7LXU - chains B and C of the 28 polymer chains in the assembly; structure by electron microscopy, 3.10 A resolution.

Chain B:
Protein: 20S proteasome alpha-2 subunit
Source organism: Plasmodium falciparum (isolate 3D7)
Notes: EC 3.4.25.1
UniProtKB: C6KST3 (C6KST3_PLAF7); residue numbers follow UniProt; this construct covers 1-235
Amino-acid sequence (235 residues; each row starts with the number of its first residue):
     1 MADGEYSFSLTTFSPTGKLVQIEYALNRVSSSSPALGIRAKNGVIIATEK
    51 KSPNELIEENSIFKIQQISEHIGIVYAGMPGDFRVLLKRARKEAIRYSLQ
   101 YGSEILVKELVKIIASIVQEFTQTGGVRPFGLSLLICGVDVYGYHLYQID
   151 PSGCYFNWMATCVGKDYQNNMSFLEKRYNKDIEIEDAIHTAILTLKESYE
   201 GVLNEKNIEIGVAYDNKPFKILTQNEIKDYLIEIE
Not modelled in the structure: 1-4, 234-235

Chain C:
Protein: 20S proteasome alpha-3 subunit
Source organism: Plasmodium falciparum (isolate 3D7)
Notes: EC 3.4.25.1
UniProtKB: Q8IDG3 (Q8IDG3_PLAF7); residue numbers follow UniProt; this construct covers 1-246
Amino-acid sequence (246 residues; numbered 1 to 246; the number before each row is that of its first residue):
     1 MARRYDSRTTTFSPEGRLYQVEYALEAINNASITIGLITKDGVILGADKV
    51 FISKLIDKANNYEKIYKIDKHIFCGVAGLNADANILINQSRLYAQRYLYN
   101 YNEVQPVSQLVVQICDIKQSYTQYGGLRPYGVSFLIGGYDTKDGYQLYHT
   151 DPSGNYSGWFATAIGTNNLTASSVLKQEWKNDMTLEEGLLLALKTLAKST
   201 DTEIPKSEKIELAYLTNKDGEVYQKYLTEKEIEELIKLYTQKYIKE
Not modelled in the structure: 243-246

How chain B and chain C interact:
Residue-residue contacts (56):
  Glu5(B) with Met1(C); Asp6(C)
  Ser7(B) with Gly125(C)
  Phe8(B) with Ala2(C), hydrophobic; Tyr5(C); Asp6(C); Gly126(C)
  Ser9(B) with Gly126(C), hydrogen bond (backbone-backbone); Leu127(C); Arg128(C), hydrogen bond (side chain-backbone)
  Thr11(B) with Arg128(C)
  Thr12(B) with Ser7(C); Thr9(C)
  Phe13(B) with Gln20(C), hydrogen bond (backbone-side chain); Tyr23(C); Arg128(C); Pro129(C); Gly131(C)
  Ser14(B) with Tyr23(C)
  Pro15(B) with Tyr23(C)
  Thr16(B) with Glu26(C)
  Gly17(B) with Tyr23(C); Glu26(C), hydrogen bond (backbone-side chain); Ala27(C)
  Leu19(B) with Leu79(C), hydrophobic; Arg128(C)
  Arg39(B) with Asp57(C), salt bridge
  Gln119(B) with Ala81(C); Asp82(C); Ile85(C); Arg128(C)
  Thr122(B) with Arg128(C)
  Gln123(B) with Leu127(C); Arg128(C), hydrogen bond (side chain-backbone); Tyr130(C)
  Thr124(B) with Leu127(C)
  Gly125(B) with Leu127(C)
  Ser152(B) with Ala81(C)
  Cys154(B) with Ala81(C)
  Tyr155(B) with Asn84(C)
  Phe156(B) with Ile52(C), hydrophobic
  Asn157(B) with Ile56(C); Asp57(C), hydrogen bond (backbone-backbone); Asn61(C)
  Trp158(B) with Ile52(C), hydrophobic; Ser53(C); Leu55(C); Ile56(C), hydrophobic
  Met159(B) with Leu55(C), hydrogen bond (backbone-backbone); Asp57(C)
  Ala160(B) with Leu55(C)
  Met171(B) with Leu55(C), hydrophobic
  Glu175(B) with Ser53(C), hydrogen bond; Lys54(C); Leu55(C)
  Tyr178(B) with Leu55(C), hydrophobic
Interface residues without a listed pair, chain B (34 interface residues in all): Tyr6, Lys112, Ser116, Gly153, Leu174
Interface residues without a listed pair, chain C (36 interface residues in all): Arg3, Ala24, Asn30, Glu63, Asn80, Arg91, Tyr121

Overview:
Chain B and chain C form an interface of 34 and 36 residues respectively; the contacts include 8 hydrogen
bonds and 1 salt bridge. Polar pairs include Arg39(B)-Asp57(C), Ser9(B)-Arg128(C) and Phe13(B)-Gln20(C).
Chain B is 20S proteasome alpha-2 subunit and chain C is 20S proteasome alpha-3 subunit, both from Plasmodium
falciparum (isolate 3D7); the structure, Structure of Plasmodium falciparum 20S proteasome with bound MPI-5,
was determined by electron microscopy, deposited together with 7LXT.
